Entry 8RTD (electron microscopy, 4.33 A resolution (low resolution: residue-level contacts below are approximate; hydrogen-bond / salt-bridge calls are withheld)); this record covers chains L and M of the 34 polymer chains in the assembly.

Chain L (and M):
Name: TrwI protein
Organism: Escherichia coli
Notes: chain M of this document is another copy of the same molecule, construct and numbering; everything in this record applies to it too
UniProtKB: A8R754 (A8R754_SALDU); residues 1-342 here = UniProt positions 1-342
Amino-acid sequence (342 residues; numbered 1 to 342; the number before each row is that of its first residue):
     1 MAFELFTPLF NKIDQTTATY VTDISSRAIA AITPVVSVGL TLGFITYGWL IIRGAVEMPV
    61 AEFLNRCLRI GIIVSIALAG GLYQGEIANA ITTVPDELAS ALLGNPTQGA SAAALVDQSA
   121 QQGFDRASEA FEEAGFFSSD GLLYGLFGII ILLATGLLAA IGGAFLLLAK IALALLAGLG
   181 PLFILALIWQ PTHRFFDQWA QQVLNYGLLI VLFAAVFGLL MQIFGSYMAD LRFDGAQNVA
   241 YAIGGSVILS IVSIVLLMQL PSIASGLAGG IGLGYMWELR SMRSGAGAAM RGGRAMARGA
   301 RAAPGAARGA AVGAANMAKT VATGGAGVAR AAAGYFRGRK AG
Unresolved in the structure: 1, 107-110, 274-342 (chain M: 1, 274-342)

Chain L / chain M interface:
Residue-residue contacts - 8 pairs, chain L then chain M:
  T16(L) - L102(M)
  Y20(L) - A101(M)
  F124(L) - A240(M)
  S128(L) - A240(M)
  S138(L) - D140(M)
  A160(L) - I248(M)
  A160(L) - I251(M)
  A164(L) - V252(M)
Other interface residues (no listed pair), chain L (9 interface residues in all): A127, G156

In short:
The interface between chain L and chain M involves 9 residues on one side and 7 on the other.
Both chains are TrwI protein (Escherichia coli). Entry 8RTD (Stalk-Arches-IMC structure from the
fully-assembled R388 type IV secretion system) was determined by electron microscopy, deposited together with
8RT4, 8RT5, 8RT6, 8RT7, 8RT8, 8RT9, 8RTA and 8RTB.
